PDB entry 4UZD | X-ray diffraction, 3.20 A resolution | chain A

Chain A:
Protein: Aurora kinase A
Organism: Homo sapiens
Notes: EC 2.7.11.1; fragment: kinase domain, residues 125-399
UniProtKB: O14965 (AURKA_HUMAN); residue numbers follow UniProt; this construct covers 125-399
Sequence (287 residues; each row starts with the number of its first residue):
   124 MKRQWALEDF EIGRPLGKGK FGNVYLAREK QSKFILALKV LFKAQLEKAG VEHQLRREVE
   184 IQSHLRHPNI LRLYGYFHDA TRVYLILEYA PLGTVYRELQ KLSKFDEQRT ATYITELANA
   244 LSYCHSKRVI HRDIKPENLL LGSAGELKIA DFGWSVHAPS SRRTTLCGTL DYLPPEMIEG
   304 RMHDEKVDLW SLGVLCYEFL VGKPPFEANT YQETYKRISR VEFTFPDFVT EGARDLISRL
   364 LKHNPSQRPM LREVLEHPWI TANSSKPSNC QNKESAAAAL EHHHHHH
Not modelled in the structure: 124-126, 277-284, 389-410
Construct notes: expression tag (124, 400-410)
Curated features (UniProtKB/Swiss-Prot):
  - region: His280 to Leu293 (Activation segment)
  - active site: Asp256 (Proton acceptor)
  - binding site (ATP): Lys143, Lys162, Glu211 to Ala213, Glu260, Asn261, Asp274
  - modified residue: Thr287 (Phosphothreonine), Thr288 (Phosphothreonine), Ser342 (Phosphoserine)
  - cross-link: Lys258 (Glycyl lysine isopeptide (Lys-Gly) (interchain with G-Cter in SUMO2))
  - natural variant: Ser155 (S155R: In a colorectal adenocarcinoma sample), Val174 (V174M: In a metastatic melanoma sample)
  - mutagenesis: Lys162 (K162R: Loss of kinase activity), Phe165 (F165A: Decreases the interaction with phosphatase type 1 isoforms), Gly198 (G198N: Reduces interaction with TPX2. Reduces kinase activity tenfold. Promotes interaction with the AURKB binding partners INCENP and BIRC5 that are normally not bound by AURKA), Arg205 (R205A: Reduces ubiquitination and proteasomal degradation), Asp274 (D274N: Abolishes cilia disassembly and kinase activity), Thr287 (T287A: No direct effect on catalytic activity; T287E: Enhances interaction with TPX2), Thr288 (T288A: Reduces cilia disassembly and kinase activity; T288D: Mimics phosphorylation state and increases kinase activity), Cys290 (C290A: Enhances stability; when associated with A-393), Tyr334 (Y334A: Reduces binding to MYCN), Gln335 (Q335A: Reduces binding to MYCN), Phe346 (F346A: Decreases the interaction with phosphatase type 1 isoforms), Cys393 (C393A: Enhances stability; when associated with A-290)
Small-molecule neighbours: QMN (ethyl (9S)-9-[3-(1H-benzimidazol-2-yloxy)phenyl]-8-oxo-4,5,6,7,8,9-hexahydro-2H-pyrrolo[3,4-b]quinoline-3-carboxylate): Leu139, Gly140, Lys141, Gly142, Val147, Ala160, Lys162, Leu178, Glu181, Val182, Gln185, Leu194, Leu208, Leu210, Glu211, Tyr212, Ala213, Gly216, Leu263, Ala273, Phe275, Gly276
From the paper describing this entry:
  - conformationally variable residues (order/disorder transition): Ser278 to Ser284
  - binding site for QMN: Lys162, Gln185, Glu211, Ala213
  - specificity-determining residues: Gln185 (by similarity / conservation)

Summary:
Ligands of chain A: compound QMN. From UniProt: active-site residue Asp256, 8 ATP-binding residues and 12
mutagenesis sites. From the paper: a binding site for QMN at Lys162, Gln185 and Glu211 among others; the
specificity determinant Gln185.
Chain A is Aurora kinase A (Homo sapiens); the structure, SAR156497 an exquisitely selective inhibitor of
Aurora kinases, was determined by X-ray diffraction together with 4UYN and 4UZH from the same study.
